PDB entry 6X4W | electron microscopy, 3.80 A resolution | chains G and H of the 9 polymer chains in the assembly

# Chain G (and H)
Molecule: DNA-directed RNA polymerase subunit alpha
Source organism: Escherichia coli
Notes: EC 2.7.7.6; chain H of this document is another copy of the same molecule, construct and numbering; everything in this record applies to it too
UniProt: A0A073G207 (A0A073G207_ECOLX); residue numbers follow UniProt; this construct covers 1-329
Amino-acid sequence (329 residues; each row starts with the number of its first residue):
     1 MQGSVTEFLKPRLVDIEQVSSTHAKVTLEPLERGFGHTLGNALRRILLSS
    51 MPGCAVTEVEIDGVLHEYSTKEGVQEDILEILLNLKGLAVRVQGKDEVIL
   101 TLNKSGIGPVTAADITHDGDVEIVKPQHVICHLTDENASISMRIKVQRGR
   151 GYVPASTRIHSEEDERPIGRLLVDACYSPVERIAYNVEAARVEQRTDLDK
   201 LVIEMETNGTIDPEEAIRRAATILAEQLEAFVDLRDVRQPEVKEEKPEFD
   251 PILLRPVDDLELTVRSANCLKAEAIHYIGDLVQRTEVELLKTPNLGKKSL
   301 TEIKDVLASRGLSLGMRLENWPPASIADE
Not modelled in the structure: 1-4, 160-165, 235-329 (chain H: 1-4, 159-169, 233-329)

# Interface between chain G and chain H
Pairs across the interface (63):
  Val5(G) - Pro52(H)  hydrophobic
  Val5(G) - Arg148(H)
  Val5(G) - Gly149(H)
  Val5(G) - Arg150(H)
  Thr6(G) - Arg150(H)
  Glu7(G) - Arg150(H)
  Phe8(G) - Ser50(H)
  Phe8(G) - Arg150(H)
  Phe8(G) - Ile223(H)  hydrophobic
  Phe8(G) - Gln227(H)
  Leu9(G) - Gln227(H)
  Lys10(G) - Glu226(H)
  Pro11(G) - Gln227(H)
  Pro11(G) - Ala230(H)
  Arg12(G) - Ala230(H)
  Leu13(G) - Phe231(H)  hydrophobic
  Leu28(G) - Phe231(H)  hydrophobic
  Glu32(G) - Arg150(H)  salt bridge
  Phe35(G) - Ile46(H)  hydrophobic
  Phe35(G) - Ile223(H)  hydrophobic
  Phe35(G) - Gln227(H)
  His37(G) - Arg45(H)
  Thr38(G) - Ala42(H)
  Thr38(G) - Arg45(H)
  Leu39(G) - Leu224(H)  hydrophobic
  Asn41(G) - Asn41(H)
  Ala42(G) - Thr38(H)
  Arg45(G) - Gly34(H)  hydrogen bond (side chain-backbone)
  Arg45(G) - Thr38(H)
  Ile46(G) - Phe35(H)  hydrophobic
  Ile46(G) - Thr38(H)
  Ser50(G) - Phe8(H)
  Ser50(G) - Phe35(H)
  Arg148(G) - Val5(H)
  Arg150(G) - Val5(H)
  Arg150(G) - Glu7(H)  hydrogen bond (side chain-backbone)
  Arg150(G) - Phe8(H)
  Arg150(G) - Glu32(H)  salt bridge
  Arg218(G) - Ala230(H)
  Arg218(G) - Phe231(H)  hydrogen bond (side chain-backbone)
  Ala221(G) - Leu228(H)
  Ala221(G) - Phe231(H)  hydrophobic
  Ile223(G) - Phe8(H)  hydrophobic
  Ile223(G) - Phe35(H)  hydrophobic
  Leu224(G) - Leu39(H)  hydrophobic
  Glu226(G) - Lys10(H)
  Gln227(G) - Leu9(H)  hydrogen bond (side chain-backbone)
  Gln227(G) - Pro11(H)
  Gln227(G) - Leu31(H)
  Gln227(G) - Phe35(H)
  Gln227(G) - Leu39(H)
  Leu228(G) - Leu39(H)  hydrophobic
  Leu228(G) - Leu43(H)  hydrophobic
  Leu228(G) - Leu224(H)  hydrophobic
  Ala230(G) - Pro11(H)  hydrophobic
  Phe231(G) - Leu28(H)  hydrophobic
  Phe231(G) - Leu39(H)  hydrophobic
  Phe231(G) - Leu43(H)  hydrophobic
  Phe231(G) - Ala221(H)  hydrophobic
  Val232(G) - Ala221(H)  hydrophobic
  Leu234(G) - Val14(H)  hydrophobic
  Leu234(G) - Glu214(H)
  Leu234(G) - Arg218(H)
Interface residues without a listed pair, chain G (40 interface residues in all): Arg33, Gly34, Ser49, Gly149, Thr222, Ala225, Asp233
Interface residues without a listed pair, chain H (40 interface residues in all): Thr6, His37, Leu201, Ile217, Ala225, Val232

# Overview
Chain G and chain H each contribute 40 residues to their interface; the contacts include 4 hydrogen bonds and
2 salt bridges. Polar pairs include Glu32(G)-Arg150(H), Arg45(G)-Gly34(H) and Arg150(G)-Glu7(H).
Both chains are DNA-directed RNA polymerase subunit alpha (Escherichia coli). Entry 6X4W (Mfd-bound E.coli RNA
polymerase elongation complex - III state) was determined by electron microscopy (same publication as 6X26,
6X2F, 6X2N, 6X43, 6X4Y and 6X50).
